Entry 5IJL (X-ray diffraction, 2.19 A resolution); this record covers chain A.

# Chain A
Name: DNA polymerase II large subunit
Source organism: Pyrococcus abyssi (strain GE5 / Orsay)
Notes: EC 2.7.7.7
UniProtKB: Q9V2F4 (DP2L_PYRAB); the construct lacks a stretch of the UniProt sequence and is renumbered around it, so the offset changes along the chain: 2-955 = UniProt 2-955; 956-997 = UniProt 1141-1182; 1006-1056 = UniProt 1196-1246
Amino-acid sequence (1066 residues; numbered -4 to 1056 plus 13 insertion-coded residues; 8 numbers in that range are skipped by the numbering (no residue carries them; nothing is unmodelled there); the number before each row is that of its first residue; a row labelled like 997A-997M holds insertion residues (997A, then the next letters in order); numbers below 1 keep their minus sign (Gly-4 is residue -4)):
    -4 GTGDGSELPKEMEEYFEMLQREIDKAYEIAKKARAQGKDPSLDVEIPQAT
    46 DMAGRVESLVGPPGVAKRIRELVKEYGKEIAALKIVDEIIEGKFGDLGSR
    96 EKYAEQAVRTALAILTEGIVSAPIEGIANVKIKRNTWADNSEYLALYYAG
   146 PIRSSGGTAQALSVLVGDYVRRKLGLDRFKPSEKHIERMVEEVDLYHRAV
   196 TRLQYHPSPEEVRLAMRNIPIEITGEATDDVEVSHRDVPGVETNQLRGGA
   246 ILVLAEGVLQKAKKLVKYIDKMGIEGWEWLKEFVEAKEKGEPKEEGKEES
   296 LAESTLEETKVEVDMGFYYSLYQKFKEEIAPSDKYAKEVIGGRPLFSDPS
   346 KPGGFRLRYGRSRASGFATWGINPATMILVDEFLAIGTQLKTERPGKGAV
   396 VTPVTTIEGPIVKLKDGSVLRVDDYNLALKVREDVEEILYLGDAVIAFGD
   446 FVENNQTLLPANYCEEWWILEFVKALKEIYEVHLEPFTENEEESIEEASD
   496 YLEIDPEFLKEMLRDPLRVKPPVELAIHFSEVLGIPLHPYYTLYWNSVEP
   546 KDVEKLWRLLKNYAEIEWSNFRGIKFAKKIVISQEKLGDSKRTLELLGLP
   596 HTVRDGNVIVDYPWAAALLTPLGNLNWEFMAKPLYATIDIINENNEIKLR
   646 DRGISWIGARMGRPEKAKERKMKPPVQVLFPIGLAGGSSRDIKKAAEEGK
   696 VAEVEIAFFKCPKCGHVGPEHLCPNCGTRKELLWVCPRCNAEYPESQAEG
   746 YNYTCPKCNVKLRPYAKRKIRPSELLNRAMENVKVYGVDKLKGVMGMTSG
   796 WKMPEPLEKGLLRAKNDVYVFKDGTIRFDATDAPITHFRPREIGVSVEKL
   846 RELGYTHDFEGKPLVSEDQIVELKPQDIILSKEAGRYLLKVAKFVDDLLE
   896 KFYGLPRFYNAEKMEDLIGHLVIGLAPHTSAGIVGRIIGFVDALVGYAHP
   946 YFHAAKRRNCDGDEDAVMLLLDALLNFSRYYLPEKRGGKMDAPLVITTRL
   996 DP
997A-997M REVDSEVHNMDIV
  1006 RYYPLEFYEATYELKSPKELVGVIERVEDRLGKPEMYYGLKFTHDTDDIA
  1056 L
Unresolved in the structure: -4 to 3, 286-307, 324-338, 358-364, 376-392, 446-450, 654-667, 997A-997M, 1035-1056
Differences from the reference sequence: expression tag (-4 to 1)
Metal / ion sites: Zn2+ site 1: Cys706, Cys709, Cys718, Cys721; Zn2+ site 2: Cys731, Cys734, Cys750, Cys753

# In short
Cys706, Cys709, Cys718 and Cys721 form the Zn2+ site 1. Cys731, Cys734, Cys750 and Cys753 coordinate Zn2+ site
2.
Chain A is DNA polymerase II large subunit (Pyrococcus abyssi (strain GE5 / Orsay)); the structure, D-family
DNA polymerase - DP2 subunit (catalytic subunit), was determined by X-ray diffraction (same publication as
5IHE).
